Entry 4NNG (X-ray diffraction, 2.02 A resolution); this record covers chain A.

Chain A:
Molecule: 30S ribosomal protein S1
Organism: Mycobacterium tuberculosis
UniProtKB: P9WH43 (RS1_MYCTU); residues 285-435 here = UniProt positions 285-435
Sequence (158 residues; row label = number of the first residue in the row):
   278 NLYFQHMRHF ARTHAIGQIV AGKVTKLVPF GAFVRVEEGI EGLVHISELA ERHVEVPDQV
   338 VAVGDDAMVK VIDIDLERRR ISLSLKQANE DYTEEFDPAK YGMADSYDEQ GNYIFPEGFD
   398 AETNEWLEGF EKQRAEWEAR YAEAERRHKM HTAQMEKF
Unresolved in the structure: 435
Construct notes: expression tag (278-284); engineered mutation Ala298 (Pro in P9WH43)
Swiss-Prot annotation at these positions:
  - mutagenesis: Lys303 (K303A: 2.5-fold decrease in binding of POA, decreased binding of tmRNA (expressed as residues 285-481)), Phe307 to Phe310 (Complete loss of POA binding, significantly decreased binding of tmRNA (expressed as residues 285-481)), Phe307 (F307A: 2.5-fold decrease in binding of POA, decreased binding of tmRNA (expressed as residues 285-481)), Phe310 (F310G: 3-fold decrease in binding of POA, decreased binding of tmRNA (expressed as residues 285-481)), Arg357 (R357A: 2.7-fold decrease in binding of POA, decreased binding of tmRNA (expressed as residues 285-481))

Summary:
Curated annotation (UniProt) lists 6 mutagenesis sites.
Chain A is 30S ribosomal protein S1 (Mycobacterium tuberculosis); the structure, Structural basis for
targeting the ribosomal protein S1 of Mycobacterium tuberculosis by pyrazinamide, was determined by X-ray
diffraction together with 4NNH, 4NNI and 4NNK from the same study.
